PDB entry 7YFL | electron microscopy, 3.90 A resolution | chains A and D of the 4 polymer chains in the assembly

== Chain A ==
Molecule: Glutamate receptor ionotropic, NMDA 1
Source organism: Homo sapiens
Reference sequence: Q05586 (NMDZ1_HUMAN); residues 1-847 here = UniProt positions 1-847
Sequence (847 residues; each row starts with the number of its first residue):
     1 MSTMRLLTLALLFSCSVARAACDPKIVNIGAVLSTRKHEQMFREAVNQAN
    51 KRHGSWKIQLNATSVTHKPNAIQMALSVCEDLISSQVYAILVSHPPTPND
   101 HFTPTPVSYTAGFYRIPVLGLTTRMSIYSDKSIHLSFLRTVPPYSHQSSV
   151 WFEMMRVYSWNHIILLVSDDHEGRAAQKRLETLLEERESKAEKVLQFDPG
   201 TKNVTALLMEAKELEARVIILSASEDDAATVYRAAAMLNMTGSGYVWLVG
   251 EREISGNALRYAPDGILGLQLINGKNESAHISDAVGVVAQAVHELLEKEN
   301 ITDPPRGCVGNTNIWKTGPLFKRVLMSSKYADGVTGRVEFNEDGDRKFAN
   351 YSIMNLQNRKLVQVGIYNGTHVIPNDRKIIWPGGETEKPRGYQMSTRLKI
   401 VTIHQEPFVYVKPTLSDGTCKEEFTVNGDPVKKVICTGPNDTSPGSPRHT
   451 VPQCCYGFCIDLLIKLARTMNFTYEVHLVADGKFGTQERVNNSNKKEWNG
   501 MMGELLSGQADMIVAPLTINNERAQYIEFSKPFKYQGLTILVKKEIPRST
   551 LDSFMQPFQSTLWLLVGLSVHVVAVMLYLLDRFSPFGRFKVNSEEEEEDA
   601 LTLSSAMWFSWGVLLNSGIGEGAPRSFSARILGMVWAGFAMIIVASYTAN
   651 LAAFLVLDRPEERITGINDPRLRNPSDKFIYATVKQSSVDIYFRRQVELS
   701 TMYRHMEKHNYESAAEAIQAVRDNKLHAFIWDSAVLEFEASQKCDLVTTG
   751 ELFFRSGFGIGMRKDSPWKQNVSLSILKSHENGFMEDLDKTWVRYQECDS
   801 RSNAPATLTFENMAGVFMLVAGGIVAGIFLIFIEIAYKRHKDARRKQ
Not modelled in the structure: 1-31, 53-54, 267-268, 275, 297-299, 354, 373-378, 383-387, 443-445, 492-494, 548, 582-602, 620-627, 659, 797-847
Disulfides: C79-C308, C420-C454, C436-C455
Glycans and other covalent adducts: N-acetylglucosamine (NAG) linked to N61, N203, N368, N440, N471, N771
Residues lining bound ligands: glycine (GLY): F484, P516, L517, T518, R523, Q536, S687, S688, W731, D732, F758
Swiss-Prot annotation at these positions:
  - region: L603 to P624 (Pore-forming)
  - binding site (glycine): P516, T518, R523, S688, D732
  - glycosylation (N-linked (GlcNAc...) asparagine): N61, N203, N239, N276, N300, N350, N368, N440, N471, N491, N674, N771
  - natural variant: R217 (R217W: In NDHMSR), D227 (D227H: In NDHMSR; uncertain significance), R306 (R306Q: Found in a patient with schizophrenia; uncertain significance), D552 (D552E: In NDHMSD), P557 (P557R: In NDHMSD), S560 (S560SS: In NDHMSD), G618 (G618R: In NDHMSD), G620 (G620R: In NDHMSD), A637 (A637S: In NDHMSD; uncertain significance; A637V: In NDHMSD; uncertain significance), G638 (G638A: In NDHMSD; G638V: In NDHMSD), M641 (M641I: In NDHMSD; M641L: In NDHMSD; M641V: In NDHMSD), I642 (I642T: In NDHMSD; uncertain significance), 14 further natural variant entries in UniProt
  - mutagenesis: I642 (I642L: Slight decrease in glutamate and glycine agonist potency; mutant channels are activated at 2-fold higher glutamate and glycine concentrations), V644 (V644M: Increase in glutamate and glycine agonist potency; mutant channels are activated lower glutamate and glycine concentrations), A653 (A653G: Increase in glutamate and glycine agonist potency; mutant channels are activated lower glutamate and glycine concentrations), M813 (M813V: Slight decrease in glycine agonist potency; no effect on glutamate agonist potency)

== Chain D ==
Molecule: Glutamate receptor ionotropic, NMDA 2D
Source organism: Homo sapiens
Reference sequence: O15399 (NMDE4_HUMAN); residues 1-879 here = UniProt positions 1-879
Sequence (891 residues; row label = number of the first residue in the row):
     1 MRGAGGPRGPRGPAKMLLLLALACASPFPEEAPGPGGAGGPGGGLGGARP
    51 LNVALVFSGPAYAAEAARLGPAVAAAVRSPGLDVRPVALVLNGSDPRSLV
   101 LQLCDLLSGLRVHGVVFEDDSRAPAVAPILDFLSAQTSLPIVAVHGGAAL
   151 VLTPKEKGSTFLQLGSSTEQQLQVIFEVLEEYDWTSFVAVTTRAPGHRAF
   201 LSYIEVLTDGSLVGWEHRGALTLDPGAGEAVLSAQLRSVSAQIRLLFCAR
   251 EEAEPVFRAAEEAGLTGSGYVWFMVGPQLAGGGGSGAPGEPPLLPGGAPL
   301 PAGLFAVRSAGWRDDLARRVAAGVAVVARGAQALLRDYGFLPELGHDCRA
   351 QNRTHRGESLHRYFMNITWDNRDYSFNEDGFLVNPSLVVISLTRDRTWEV
   401 VGSWEQQTLRLKYPLWSRYGRFLQPVDDTQHLTVATLEERPFVIVEPADP
   451 ISGTCIRDSVPCRSQLNRTHSPPPDAPRPEKRCCKGFCIDILKRLAHTIG
   501 FSYDLYLVTNGKHGKKIDGVWNGMIGEVFYQRADMAIGSLTINEERSEIV
   551 DFSVPFVETGISVMVARSNGTVSPSAFLEPYSPAVWVMMFVMCLTVVAVT
   601 VFIFEYLSPVGYNRSLATGKRPGGSTFTIGKSIWLLWALVFNNSVPVENP
   651 RGTTSKIMVLVWAFFAVIFLASYTANLAAFMIQEEYVDTVSGLSDRKFQR
   701 PQEQYPPLKFGTVPNGSTEKNIRSNYPDMHSYMVRYNQPRVEEALTQLKA
   751 GKLDAFIYDAAVLNYMARKDEGCKLVTIGSGKVFATTGYGIALHKGSRWK
   801 RPIDLALLQFLGDDEIEMLERLWLSGICHNDKIEVMSSKLDIDNMAGVFY
   851 MLLVAMGLSLLVFAWEHLVYWRLRHCLGPAASAWSHPQFEK
Not modelled in the structure: 1-62, 123-124, 138, 146, 224-228, 280-297, 422-427, 468-477, 568-579, 594-633, 648-651, 683-686, 830-838, 854-891
Construct notes: expression tag (880-891)
Disulfides: C104-C348, C455-C483, C462-C484, C773-C828
Glycans and other covalent adducts: N-acetylglucosamine (NAG) linked to N715
Residues lining bound ligands: glutamic acid (GLU): H513, S539, T541, R546, V713, G716, S717, T718, Y758, D759, Y789
Swiss-Prot annotation at these positions:
  - region: K631 to P650 (Pore-forming)
  - binding site (L-glutamate): S539, T541, R546, S717, T718, D759
  - site: N642 (Functional determinant of NMDA receptors)
  - glycosylation (N-linked (GlcNAc...) asparagine): N92, N352, N366, N384, N467, N569
  - natural variant: P140 (P140S: In a breast cancer sample), G286 (G286R: In a breast cancer sample), L466 (L466V: Found in a patient with schizophrenia; uncertain significance), E527 (E527G: In a breast cancer sample), M592 (M592L: Found in a patient with autism spectrum disorder; uncertain significance), V667 (V667I: In DEE46), M733 (M733V: Found in a patient with schizophrenia; uncertain significance), R872 (R872H: Found in a patient with schizophrenia; uncertain significance)
  - mutagenesis: P580 (P580R: Changed glutamate-gated calcium ion channel activity characterized by increased glutamate and glycine potency), M845 (M845V: Increased glutamate and glycine agonist potency)

== How chain A and chain D interact ==
Pairs across the interface (37; chain A residue first):
  I519(A) - L808(D)  hydrophobic
  N520(A) - L808(D)
  N521(A) - L808(D)
  N521(A) - Q809(D)
  A524(A) - L808(D)  hydrophobic
  Q525(A) - R801(D)  hydrogen bond (backbone-side chain)
  K531(A) - I542(D)
  K531(A) - S553(D)
  K531(A) - P555(D)
  Y535(A) - T786(D)
  Y535(A) - T787(D)
  Y535(A) - G788(D)
  L615(A) - V667(D)  hydrophobic
  L655(A) - A675(D)  hydrophobic
  V656(A) - A675(D)  hydrophobic
  Y692(A) - G812(D)
  Y692(A) - D814(D)  hydrogen bond
  R695(A) - G812(D)
  R695(A) - D813(D)  salt bridge
  L752(A) - E817(D)
  F754(A) - L811(D)
  R755(A) - E558(D)
  S756(A) - L811(D)
  K764(A) - R801(D)
  Q770(A) - D551(D)  hydrogen bond
  Q770(A) - K795(D)
  L774(A) - E544(D)
  L774(A) - E548(D)
  L777(A) - I542(D)  hydrophobic
  H780(A) - A785(D)
  H780(A) - T786(D)  hydrogen bond (side chain-backbone)
  E781(A) - N543(D)
  E781(A) - N721(D)
  E781(A) - N725(D)  hydrogen bond (backbone-side chain)
  E781(A) - A785(D)
  N782(A) - N725(D)
  E786(A) - V783(D)
Interface residues without a listed pair, chain A (31 interface residues in all): P532, G618, Q696, F753, K769, K778, G783
Interface residues without a listed pair, chain D (34 interface residues in all): S547, L660, T674, A678, F784, K800, L805, E820

== Summary ==
The interface between chain A and chain D involves 31 residues on one side and 34 on the other; the contacts
include 5 hydrogen bonds and 1 salt bridge. Polar contacts include R695(A)-D813(D), Q525(A)-R801(D) and
Y692(A)-D814(D). Chain A binds glycine. Chain D binds glutamic acid.
Chain A is Glutamate receptor ionotropic, NMDA 1 and chain D is Glutamate receptor ionotropic, NMDA 2D, both
from Homo sapiens; the structure, Structure of GluN1a-GluN2D NMDA receptor in complex with agonists glycine
and glutamate, was determined by electron microscopy together with 7YFF, 7YFG, 7YFH, 7YFI, 7YFM, 7YFO, 7YFR
and 8HDK from the same study.
